5G4F - chains D and P of the 6 polymer chains in the assembly; structure by electron microscopy, 7.00 A resolution (low resolution: residue-level contacts below are approximate; hydrogen-bond / salt-bridge calls are withheld).

[Chain D (and P)]
Protein: Vcp-like atpase
Organism: Thermoplasma acidophilum
Notes: chain P of this document is another copy of the same molecule, construct and numbering; everything in this record applies to it too
Reference sequence: O05209 (VAT_THEAC); residue numbers follow UniProt; this construct covers 1-726
Chain sequence (726 residues; numbered 1 to 726; the number before each row is that of its first residue):
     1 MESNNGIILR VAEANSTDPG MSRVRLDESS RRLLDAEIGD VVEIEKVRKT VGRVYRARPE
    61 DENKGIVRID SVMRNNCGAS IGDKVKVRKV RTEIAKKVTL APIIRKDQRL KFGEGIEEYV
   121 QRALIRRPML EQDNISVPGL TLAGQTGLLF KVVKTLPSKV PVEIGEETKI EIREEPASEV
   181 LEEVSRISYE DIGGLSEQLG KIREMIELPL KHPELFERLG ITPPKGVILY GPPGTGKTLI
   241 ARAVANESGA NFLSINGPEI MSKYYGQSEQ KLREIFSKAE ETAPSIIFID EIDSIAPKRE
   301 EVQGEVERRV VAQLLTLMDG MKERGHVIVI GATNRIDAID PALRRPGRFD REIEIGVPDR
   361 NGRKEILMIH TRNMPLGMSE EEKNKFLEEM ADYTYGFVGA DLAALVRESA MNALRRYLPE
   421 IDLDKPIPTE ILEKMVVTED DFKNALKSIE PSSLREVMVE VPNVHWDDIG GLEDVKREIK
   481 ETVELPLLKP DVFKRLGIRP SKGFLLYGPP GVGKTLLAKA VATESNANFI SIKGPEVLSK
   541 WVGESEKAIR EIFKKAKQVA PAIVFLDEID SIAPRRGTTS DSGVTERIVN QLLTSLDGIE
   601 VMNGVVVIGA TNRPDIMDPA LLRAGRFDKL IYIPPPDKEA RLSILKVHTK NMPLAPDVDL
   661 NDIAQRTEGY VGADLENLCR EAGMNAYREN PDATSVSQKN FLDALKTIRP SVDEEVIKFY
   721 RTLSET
UniProt features mapped onto this chain:
  - binding site (ATP): Gly231 to Thr238, Gly508 to Thr515

[Interface between chain D and chain P]
Pairs across the interface - 67 pairs, chain D then chain P:
  Arg10(D) with Glu420(P)
  Gly82(D) with Asp422(P)
  Lys201(D) with Arg415(P)
  Glu204(D) with Arg415(P)
  Met205(D) with Arg415(P)
  Leu208(D) with Met411(P); Arg415(P)
  Lys211(D) with Leu418(P); Asp422(P)
  Glu214(D) with Asp424(P); Lys425(P)
  Leu215(D) with Asp422(P); Leu423(P); Asp424(P)
  Phe216(D) with Ala143(P)
  Leu219(D) with Leu110(P)
  Ile221(D) with Ala143(P); Gly144(P)
  Thr222(D) with Leu142(P); Arg407(P)
  Pro223(D) with Arg407(P)
  Pro224(D) with Arg407(P)
  Tyr265(D) with Tyr264(P)
  Glu305(D) with Met261(P); Tyr264(P); Glu307(P)
  Arg309(D) with Met261(P); Ser262(P); Tyr264(P)
  Ala312(D) with Pro258(P); Met261(P)
  Gln313(D) with Ser262(P)
  Leu315(D) with Pro258(P)
  Thr316(D) with Pro258(P); Glu259(P); Ser262(P)
  Arg345(D) with Gly236(P); Lys237(P); Thr238(P)
  Arg351(D) with Ala404(P); Arg407(P); Glu408(P)
  Glu481(D) with Tyr687(P)
  Leu485(D) with Tyr687(P)
  Arg495(D) with Arg688(P)
  Leu496(D) with Met652(P); Arg688(P); Ser695(P)
  Ile498(D) with Arg680(P)
  Arg499(D) with Arg680(P)
  Ser501(D) with Met684(P)
  Gln558(D) with Lys447(P)
  Asn590(D) with Leu538(P); Arg575(P)
  Gln591(D) with Val542(P)
  Thr594(D) with Pro535(P); Leu538(P)
  Arg623(D) with Pro510(P); Gly511(P); Asp674(P)
  Asp628(D) with Glu681(P)
  Lys629(D) with Glu681(P)
  Leu630(D) with Thr707(P)
  Leu723(D) with Arg709(P)
  Ser724(D) with Arg709(P)
  Glu725(D) with Arg709(P)
  Thr726(D) with Arg709(P)
Also at the interface, not in a pair above, chain D (55 interface residues in all): Met1, Glu2, Gly220, Arg308, Arg324, Lys489, Gly497, Pro500, Lys557, Asp597, Ala624, Gly625
Also at the interface, not in a pair above, chain P (53 interface residues in all): Gln108, Pro233, Asp290, Val302, Ile449, Pro451, Pro653, Val671, Ala673, Asn677, Glu689, Ser711

[Overview]
The interface between chain D and chain P involves 55 residues on one side and 53 on the other. From UniProt:
16 ATP-binding residues on chain D.
Chain D and chain P are both Vcp-like atpase (Thermoplasma acidophilum); the structure, Structure of the
ADP-bound VAT complex, was determined by electron microscopy together with 5G4G from the same study.
